PDB entry 6D5F | electron microscopy, 3.70 A resolution | chains g and 1 of the 54 polymer chains in the assembly

Chain g:
Molecule: Fimbrial protein
Source organism: Sulfolobus filamentous virus 1
Chain sequence (137 residues; numbered 1 to 137; the number before each row is that of its first residue):
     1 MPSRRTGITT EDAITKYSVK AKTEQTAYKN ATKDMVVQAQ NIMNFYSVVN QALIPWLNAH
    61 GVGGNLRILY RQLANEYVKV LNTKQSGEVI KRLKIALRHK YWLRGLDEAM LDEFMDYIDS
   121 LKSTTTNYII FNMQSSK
Not modelled in the structure: 1-3, 135-137
Reported in the primary citation:
  - binding site for the 336-nt DNA strand (chain 1): Lys20

Chain 1:
Molecule: 336-nt DNA strand
Source organism: Sulfolobus filamentous virus 1
Sequence (336 nucleotides; row label = number of the first residue in the row):
     1 TATATATATA TATATATATA TATATATATA TATATATATA TATATATATA TATATATATA
    61 TATATATATA TATATATATA TATATATATA TATATATATA TATATATATA TATATATATA
   121 TATATATATA TATATATATA TATATATATA TATATATATA TATATATATA TATATATATA
   181 TATATATATA TATATATATA TATATATATA TATATATATA TATATATATA TATATATATA
   241 TATATATATA TATATATATA TATATATATA TATATATATA TATATATATA TATATATATA
   301 TATATATATA TATATATATA TATATATATA TATATA

Chain g / chain 1 interface:
Contacting residue pairs - 39 pairs, chain g then chain 1:
  Thr6(g) with DT215(1), phosphate contact; DA216(1), hydrogen bond to the phosphate
  Gly7(g) with DT215(1), phosphate contact
  Ile8(g) with DA214(1), phosphate contact; DT215(1), phosphate contact
  Ala13(g) with DT213(1), phosphate contact; DA214(1), phosphate contact
  Lys16(g) with DA214(1), salt bridge to the phosphate
  Tyr17(g) with DA212(1), base contact
  Lys20(g) with DA212(1), hydrogen bond to the phosphate; DT213(1), salt bridge to the phosphate
  Glu24(g) with DT211(1), sugar contact; DA212(1), sugar contact
  Ala27(g) with DT211(1), phosphate contact
  Tyr28(g) with DT211(1), sugar contact
  Ala31(g) with DA210(1), phosphate contact; DT211(1), sugar contact
  Asp34(g) with DA210(1), phosphate contact
  Met35(g) with DT209(1), sugar contact; DA210(1), sugar contact
  Gln38(g) with DT209(1), sugar contact; DA210(1), phosphate contact
  Asn41(g) with DA208(1), phosphate contact; DT209(1), phosphate contact
  Ile42(g) with DA208(1), base contact
  Phe45(g) with DT207(1), sugar contact
  Tyr46(g) with DT207(1), hydrogen bond to the base
  Ile68(g) with DT205(1), base contact
  Gln72(g) with DT205(1), hydrogen bond to the base; DA206(1), sugar contact
  Asn75(g) with DA206(1), base contact; DT207(1), phosphate contact
  Glu76(g) with DA206(1), phosphate contact; DT207(1), phosphate contact
  Lys79(g) with DT207(1), salt bridge to the phosphate
  Asn82(g) with DA208(1), phosphate contact
  Arg104(g) with DT205(1), hydrogen bond to the phosphate; DA206(1), salt bridge to the phosphate
  Thr125(g) with DA208(1), phosphate contact
Interface residues without a listed pair, chain g (29 interface residues in all): Ala39, Lys100, Tyr101

Summary:
29 residues of chain g and 12 residues of chain 1 are in contact; the contacts include 5 hydrogen bonds and 4
salt bridges. Polar pairs include Tyr46(g)-DT207(1), Gln72(g)-DT205(1) and Thr6(g)-DA216(1). From the paper: a
binding site for the 336-nt DNA strand (chain 1) at Lys20(g).
Here chain g is Fimbrial protein and chain 1 is a 336-nt DNA strand, both from Sulfolobus filamentous virus 1.
Entry 6D5F (Cryo-EM reconstruction of membrane-enveloped filamentous virus SFV1 (Sulfolobus filamentous virus
1)) was determined by electron microscopy.
